Entry 3J2J (electron microscopy, 9.54 A resolution (very low resolution: no residue pairs are listed; an interface is given only as per-side residue counts)); this record covers chains A and B of the 3 polymer chains in the assembly.

# Chain A
Protein: Protein VP1
Source organism: Human coxsackievirus A9
UniProt: P21404 (POLG_CXA9); residues 1-222 here correspond to UniProt positions 631-852 (UniProt number = residue number + 630)
Sequence (222 residues; numbered 1 to 222; the number before each row is that of its first residue):
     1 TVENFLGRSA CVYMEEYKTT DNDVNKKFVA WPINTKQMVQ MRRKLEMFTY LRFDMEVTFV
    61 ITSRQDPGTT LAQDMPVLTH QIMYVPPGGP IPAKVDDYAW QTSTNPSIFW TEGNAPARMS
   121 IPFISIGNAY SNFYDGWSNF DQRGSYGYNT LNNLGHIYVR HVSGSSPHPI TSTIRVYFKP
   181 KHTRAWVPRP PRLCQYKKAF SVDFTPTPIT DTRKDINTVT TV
Construct notes: conflict N22 (Lys652 in P21404), D23 (His653 in P21404), H80 (Arg710 in P21404)

# Chain B
Protein: Protein VP3
Source organism: Human coxsackievirus A9
UniProt: P21404 (POLG_CXA9); residues 1-238 here correspond to UniProt positions 331-568 (UniProt number = residue number + 330)
Sequence (238 residues; numbered 1 to 238; the number before each row is that of its first residue):
     1 GLPTMNTPGS TQFLTSDDFQ SPCALPQFDV TPSMNIPGEV KNLMEIAEVD SVVPVNNVQD
    61 TTDQMEMFRI PVTINAPLQQ QVFGLRLQPG LDSVFKHTLL GEILNYYAHW SGSMKLTFVF
   121 CGSAMATGKF LIAYSPPGAN PPKTRKDAML GTHIIWDIGL QSSCVLCVPW ISQTHYRLVQ
   181 QDEYTSAGYV TCWYQTGMIV PPGTPNSSSI MCFASACNDF SVRMLRDTPF ISQDNKLQ

# Interface between chain A and chain B
At this resolution (10 A) residue pairs are not listed: 60 residues of chain A and 60 of chain B lie at the interface.

# Summary
Chain A and chain B each contribute 60 residues to their interface.
Chain A is Protein VP1 and chain B is Protein VP3, both from Human coxsackievirus A9; the structure, Empty
coxsackievirus A9 capsid, was determined by electron microscopy.
